6SKL - chains 6 and I of the 18 polymer chains in the assembly; structure by electron microscopy, 3.70 A resolution.

# Chain 6
Protein: DNA replication licensing factor MCM6
Source organism: Saccharomyces cerevisiae (strain ATCC 204508 / S288c)
Notes: EC 3.6.4.12
UniProtKB: P53091 (MCM6_YEAST); numbering as in UniProt (aligned over 1-1017)
Chain sequence (1017 residues; each row starts with the number of its first residue):
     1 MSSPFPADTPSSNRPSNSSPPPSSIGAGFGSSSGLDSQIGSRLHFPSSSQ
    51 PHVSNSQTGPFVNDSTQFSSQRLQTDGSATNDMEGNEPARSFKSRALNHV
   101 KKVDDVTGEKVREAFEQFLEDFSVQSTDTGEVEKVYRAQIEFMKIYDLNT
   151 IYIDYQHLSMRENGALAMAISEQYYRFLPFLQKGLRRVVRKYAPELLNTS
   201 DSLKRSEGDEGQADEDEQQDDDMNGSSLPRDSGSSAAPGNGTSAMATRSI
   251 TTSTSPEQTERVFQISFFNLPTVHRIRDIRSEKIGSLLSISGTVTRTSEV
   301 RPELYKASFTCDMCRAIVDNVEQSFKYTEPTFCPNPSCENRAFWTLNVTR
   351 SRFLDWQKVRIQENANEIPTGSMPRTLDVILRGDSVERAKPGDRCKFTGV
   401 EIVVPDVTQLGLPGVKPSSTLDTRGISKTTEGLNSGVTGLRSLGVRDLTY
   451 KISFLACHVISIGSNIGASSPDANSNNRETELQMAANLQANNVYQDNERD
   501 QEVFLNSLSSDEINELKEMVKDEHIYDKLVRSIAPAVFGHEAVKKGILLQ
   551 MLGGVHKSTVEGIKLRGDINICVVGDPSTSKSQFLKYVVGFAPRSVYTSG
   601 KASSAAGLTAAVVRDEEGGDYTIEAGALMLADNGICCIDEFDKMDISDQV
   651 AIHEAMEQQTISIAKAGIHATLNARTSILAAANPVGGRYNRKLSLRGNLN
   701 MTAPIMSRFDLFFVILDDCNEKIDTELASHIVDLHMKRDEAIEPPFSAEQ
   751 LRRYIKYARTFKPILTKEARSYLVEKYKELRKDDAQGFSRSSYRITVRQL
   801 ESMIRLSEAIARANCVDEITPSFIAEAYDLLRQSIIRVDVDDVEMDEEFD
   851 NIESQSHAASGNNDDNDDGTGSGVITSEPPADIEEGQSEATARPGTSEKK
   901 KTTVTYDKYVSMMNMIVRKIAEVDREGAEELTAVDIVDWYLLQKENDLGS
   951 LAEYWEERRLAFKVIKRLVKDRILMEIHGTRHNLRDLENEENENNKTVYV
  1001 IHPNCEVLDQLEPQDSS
Unresolved in the structure: 1-90, 201-254, 420-433, 464-496, 616-619, 738-743, 839-1017
UniProt features mapped onto this chain:
  - motif: Ser-707 to Asp-710 (Arginine finger)
  - binding site (ATP): Gly-575 to Ser-582
  - modified residue: Ser-78 (Phosphoserine), Ser-249 (Phosphoserine), Ser-372 (Phosphoserine), Thr-766 (Phosphothreonine)
  - mutagenesis: Lys-581 (K581A: Loss of MCM2-7 complex helicase activity)
Bound ions: Zn2+: Cys-311, Cys-314, Cys-333, Cys-338
Small-molecule neighbours: AMP-PNP (ANP; phosphoaminophosphonic acid-adenylate ester): Leu-565, Glu-657, Gln-658, Pro-704, Arg-708, Val-797, Arg-798, Glu-801

# Chain I
Molecule: DNA fork, leading-strand template
Sequence (85 nucleotides; each row starts with the number of its first residue):
     1 TAGAGTAGGAAGTGATGGTAAGTGATTAGAGAATTGGAGAGTGTGTTTTT
    51 TTTTTTTTTTTTTTTTTTTTTTTTTTTTTTTTTTT
Unresolved in the structure: 1-25, 63-85

# Interface between chain 6 and chain I
Pairs across the interface - 13 pairs, chain 6 then chain I:
  Ser-604(6) / DT60(I)  hydrogen bond to the phosphate
  Ala-606(6) / DT60(I)  phosphate contact
  Ala-611(6) / DT59(I)  phosphate contact
  Val-612(6) / DT58(I)  phosphate contact
  Val-612(6) / DT59(I)  hydrogen bond to the phosphate
  Arg-614(6) / DT56(I)  hydrogen bond to the base
  Arg-614(6) / DT57(I)  hydrogen bond to the base
  Tyr-621(6) / DT57(I)  hydrogen bond to the sugar
  Tyr-621(6) / DT58(I)  sugar contact
  Lys-665(6) / DT58(I)  phosphate contact
  Lys-665(6) / DT59(I)  salt bridge to the phosphate
  Ala-666(6) / DT57(I)  phosphate contact
  Ala-666(6) / DT58(I)  hydrogen bond to the phosphate
Other interface residues (no listed pair), chain 6 (11 interface residues in all): Lys-416, Gly-607, Ala-610
Other interface residues (no listed pair), chain I (6 interface residues in all): DT46

# Summary
11 residues of chain 6 face 6 of chain I across their interface; the contacts include 6 hydrogen bonds and 1
salt bridge. Polar pairs include Arg-614(6)/DT56(I), Arg-614(6)/DT57(I) and Tyr-621(6)/DT57(I). Bound to chain
6: AMP-PNP.
Here chain 6 is DNA replication licensing factor MCM6 (Saccharomyces cerevisiae (strain ATCC 204508 / S288c))
and chain I is DNA fork, leading-strand template. Entry 6SKL (Cryo-EM structure of the CMG Fork Protection
Complex at a replication fork - Conformation 1) was determined by electron microscopy, deposited together with
6SKO.
